PDB entry 7CXZ | X-ray diffraction, 1.56 A resolution | chain A

Chain A:
Molecule: Plant cysteine oxidase 2
From: Arabidopsis thaliana
Notes: EC 1.13.11.20
Reference sequence: Q8LGJ5 (PCO2_ARATH); residues 48-276 here = UniProt positions 48-276
Amino-acid sequence (249 residues; row label = number of the first residue in the row):
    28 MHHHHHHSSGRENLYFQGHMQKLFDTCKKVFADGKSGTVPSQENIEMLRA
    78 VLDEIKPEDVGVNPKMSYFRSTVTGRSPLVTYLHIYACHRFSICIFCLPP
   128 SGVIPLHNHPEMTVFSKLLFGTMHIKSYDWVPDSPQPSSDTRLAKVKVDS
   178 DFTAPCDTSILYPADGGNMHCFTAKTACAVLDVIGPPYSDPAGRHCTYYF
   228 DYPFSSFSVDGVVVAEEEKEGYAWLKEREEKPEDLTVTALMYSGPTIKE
Not modelled in the structure: 273-276
Differences from the reference sequence: initiating methionine (28); expression tag (29-47)
Ion coordination: Ni2+: M28, H29, H30; Fe ion: H134, H136, H197 (together with 2-amino-2-hydroxymethyl-propane-1,3-diol)
Curated features (UniProtKB/Swiss-Prot):
  - binding site (Fe cation): H134, H136, H197
What the authors report for this chain:
  - Fe ion coordination: H134, H136, H197
  - binding site for 2-amino-2-hydroxymethyl-propane-1,3-diol: F123, I131, D209, Y215
  - contacts within the chain: P214-R221 (hydrogen bond), S216-R221 (backbone contact)
  - catalytic residues: D209, Y215 (proposed by the authors, not directly observed)

Overview:
M28, H29 and H30 coordinate Ni2+. The Fe ion site is built by H134, H136 and H197. Curated annotation
(UniProt) lists 3 Fe cation-binding residues. From the paper: catalytic residues D209 and Y215; a binding site
for 2-amino-2-hydroxymethyl-propane-1,3-diol at F123, I131 and D209 among others.
Chain A is Plant cysteine oxidase 2 (Arabidopsis thaliana); the structure, crystal structure of pco2, was
determined by X-ray diffraction.
